Entry 7UFJ (X-ray diffraction, 2.50 A resolution); this record covers chains A and H of the 4 polymer chains in the assembly.

== Chain A ==
Protein: Major histocompatibility complex class I-related gene protein
From: Homo sapiens
UniProt: Q95460 (HMR1_HUMAN); residues 1-270 here correspond to UniProt positions 23-292 (UniProt number = residue number + 22)
Amino-acid sequence (271 residues; numbered 0 to 270; the number before each row is that of its first residue; numbering starts at 0):
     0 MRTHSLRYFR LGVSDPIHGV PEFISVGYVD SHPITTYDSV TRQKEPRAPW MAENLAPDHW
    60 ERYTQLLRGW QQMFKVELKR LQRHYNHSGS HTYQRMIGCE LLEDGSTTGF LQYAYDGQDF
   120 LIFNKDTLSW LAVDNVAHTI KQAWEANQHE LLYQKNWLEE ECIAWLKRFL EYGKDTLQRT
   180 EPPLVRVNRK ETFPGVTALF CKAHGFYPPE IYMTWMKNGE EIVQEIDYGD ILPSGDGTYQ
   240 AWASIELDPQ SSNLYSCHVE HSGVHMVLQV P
Disordered / not traced: 222, 249-251, 270
Sequence notes: initiating methionine (0); conflict Ser-261 (Cys283 in Q95460)
Disulfide bonds: Cys-98/Cys-161, Cys-200/Cys-256
Covalent attachments: 3-ethoxy-4-hydroxybenzaldehyde (N36) linked to Lys-43
Small-molecule neighbours:
  - 3-ethoxy-4-hydroxybenzaldehyde (N36): Tyr-7, Arg-9, Ser-24, Thr-34, Tyr-62, Leu-66, Trp-69, Arg-94, Ile-96, Trp-156
  - proline (PRO): Arg-188, Gln-268, Val-269
Swiss-Prot annotation at these positions:
  - binding site (5-(2-oxoethylideneamino)-6-(D-ribitylamino)uracil): Arg-9, Ser-24, Lys-43, Arg-94, Tyr-152, Gln-153
  - binding site (5-(2-oxopropylideneamino)-6-(D-ribitylamino)uracil): Arg-9, Ser-24, Lys-43, Arg-94, Tyr-152, Gln-153
  - binding site (7-hydroxy-6-methyl-8-(1-D-ribityl)lumazine): Arg-9, Ser-24, Lys-43, Arg-94, Tyr-152, Gln-153
  - binding site (8-(9H-purin-6-yl)-2-oxa-8-azabicyclo[3.3.1]nona-3,6-diene-4,6-dicarbaldehyde): Arg-9, Lys-43, His-58, Arg-94
  - binding site (2-amino-4-oxopteridine-6-carbaldehyde): Lys-43
  - binding site (pyridoxal): Lys-43
  - glycosylation: Asn-85 (N-linked (GlcNAc...) asparagine)
From the paper describing this entry:
  - binding site for 3-ethoxy-4-hydroxybenzaldehyde: Tyr-7, Arg-9, Ser-24, Lys-43, Leu-66, Trp-69, Arg-94, Trp-156

== Chain H ==
Protein: MAIT T-cell receptor beta chain
From: Homo sapiens
Amino-acid sequence (245 residues; each row starts with the number of its first residue):
     1 NAGVTQTPKF QVLKTGQSMT LQCAQDMNHN SMYWYRQDPG MGLRLIYYSA SEGTTDKGEV
    61 PNGYNVSRLN KREFSLRLES AAPSQTSVYF CASSVWTGEG SGELFFGEGS RLTVLEDLKN
   121 VFPPEVAVFE PSEAEISHTQ KATLVCLATG FYPDHVELSW WVNGKEVHSG VCTDPQPLKE
   181 QPALNDSRYA LSSRLRVSAT FWQNPRNHFR CQVQFYGLSE NDEWTQDRAK PVTQIVSAEA
   241 WGRAD
Disordered / not traced: 1-2, 245
Disulfide bonds: Cys-23/Cys-91, Cys-146/Cys-211

== Chain A / chain H interface ==
Pairs across the interface (20; chain A residue first):
  Arg-41(A) / Gly-53(H)  hydrogen bond (side chain-backbone)
  Arg-41(A) / Thr-54(H)
  Arg-61(A) / Tyr-48(H)  hydrogen bond
  Gln-64(A) / Tyr-48(H)
  Gln-64(A) / Ala-50(H)
  Gln-64(A) / Thr-54(H)  hydrogen bond
  Gln-64(A) / Thr-55(H)
  Gln-64(A) / Asp-56(H)
  Leu-65(A) / Thr-97(H)
  Arg-67(A) / Ser-51(H)
  Arg-67(A) / Thr-54(H)  hydrogen bond
  Gly-68(A) / Ser-51(H)
  Trp-69(A) / Thr-97(H)  hydrogen bond (side chain-backbone)
  Met-72(A) / Trp-96(H)  hydrophobic
  His-148(A) / Ser-101(H)
  Glu-149(A) / Glu-99(H)
  Glu-149(A) / Gly-100(H)
  Glu-149(A) / Ser-101(H)  hydrogen bond
  Tyr-152(A) / Gly-98(H)
  Tyr-152(A) / Gly-100(H)
Other interface residues (no listed pair), chain A (14 interface residues in all): Glu-60, Gln-71, Asn-146
Other interface residues (no listed pair), chain H (15 interface residues in all): Asn-30, Gly-102

== Overview ==
Chain A and chain H form an interface of 14 and 15 residues respectively; the contacts include 6 hydrogen
bonds. Polar contacts include Arg-41(A)/Gly-53(H), Arg-61(A)/Tyr-48(H) and Gln-64(A)/Thr-54(H). Bound to chain
A: proline. 3-ethoxy-4-hydroxybenzaldehyde is covalently linked to Lys-43(A). The paper reports a binding site
for 3-ethoxy-4-hydroxybenzaldehyde at Tyr-7(A), Arg-9(A) and Ser-24(A) among others.
Chain A is Major histocompatibility complex class I-related gene protein and chain H is MAIT T-cell receptor
beta chain, both from Homo sapiens; the structure, Structure of human MR1-ethylvanillin in complex with human
MAIT A-F7 TCR, was determined by X-ray diffraction.
